PDB entry 8WA1 | electron microscopy, 2.80 A resolution | chains I and M of the 23 polymer chains in the assembly

# Chain I
Name: Fructokinase-like 1, chloroplastic
Source organism: Nicotiana tabacum
UniProt: A0A1S4CE74 (A0A1S4CE74_TOBAC); numbering as in UniProt (aligned over 1-486)
Chain sequence (486 residues; each row starts with the number of its first residue):
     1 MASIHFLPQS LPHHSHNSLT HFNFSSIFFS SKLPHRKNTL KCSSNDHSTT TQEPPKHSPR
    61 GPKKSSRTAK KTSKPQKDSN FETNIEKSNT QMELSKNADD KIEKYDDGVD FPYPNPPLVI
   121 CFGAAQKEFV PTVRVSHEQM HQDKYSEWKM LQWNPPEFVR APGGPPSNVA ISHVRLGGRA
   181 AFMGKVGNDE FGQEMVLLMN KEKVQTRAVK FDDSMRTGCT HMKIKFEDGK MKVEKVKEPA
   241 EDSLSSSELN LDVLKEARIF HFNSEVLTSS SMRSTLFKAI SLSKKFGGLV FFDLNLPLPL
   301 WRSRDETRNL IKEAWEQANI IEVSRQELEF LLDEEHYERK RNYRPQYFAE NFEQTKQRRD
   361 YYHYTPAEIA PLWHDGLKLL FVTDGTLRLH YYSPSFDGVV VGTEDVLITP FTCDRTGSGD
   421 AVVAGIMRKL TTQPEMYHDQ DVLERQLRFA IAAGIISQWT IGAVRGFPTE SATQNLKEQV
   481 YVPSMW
Not modelled in the structure: 1-110

# Chain M
Name: Thioredoxin-like protein CITRX1, chloroplastic
Source organism: Nicotiana tabacum
UniProt: A0A1S3YEW3 (A0A1S3YEW3_TOBAC); numbering as in UniProt (aligned over 1-178)
Chain sequence (178 residues; numbered 1 to 178; the number before each row is that of its first residue):
     1 MQAATLSFHP LAPPPQTSAC HFSSNQRKYS LFSYTCPTPR PSLLSTQTLS RKSICKPPAV
    61 ATGKYVREDY LVKKVSAKDI QELIKGERNV PLIIDFYATW CGPCILMAQE LEMLAVEYES
   121 NALIVKVDTD DEYEFARDMQ VRGLPTLYFI SPDPNKDAIR TEGLIPIQMM RDIINNDL
Not modelled in the structure: 1-62
Cystine bridges: C101-C104

# Interface between chain I and chain M
Contacting residue pairs (85):
  Q126(I) - E162(M)  hydrogen bond
  K127(I) - L164(M)
  E128(I) - P103(M)
  E128(I) - P145(M)
  E128(I) - L164(M)
  F129(I) - R142(M)
  F129(I) - G143(M)
  F129(I) - E162(M)
  F129(I) - G163(M)
  V130(I) - P103(M)  hydrophobic
  V130(I) - G143(M)
  V130(I) - L144(M)  hydrogen bond (backbone-backbone)
  V130(I) - P145(M)
  P131(I) - R142(M)
  T132(I) - W100(M)
  V133(I) - W100(M)  hydrophobic
  V133(I) - Y133(M)  hydrogen bond (backbone-side chain)
  V133(I) - L144(M)  hydrophobic
  R134(I) - W100(M)
  R134(I) - D130(M)
  R134(I) - Y133(M)
  V135(I) - Y133(M)  hydrophobic
  S136(I) - W100(M)
  S136(I) - D130(M)
  Q139(I) - D130(M)
  Q139(I) - D131(M)  hydrogen bond
  M140(I) - T99(M)
  Q142(I) - K74(M)
  Q142(I) - Y97(M)
  Q142(I) - K126(M)  hydrogen bond (backbone-side chain)
  D143(I) - Y70(M)
  D143(I) - V72(M)
  D143(I) - K126(M)  salt bridge
  K144(I) - Y70(M)
  Y145(I) - Y70(M)  hydrophobic
  Y145(I) - I105(M)
  Y145(I) - Q109(M)
  W148(I) - Y97(M)  hydrophobic
  W148(I) - T99(M)
  W148(I) - I105(M)  hydrophobic
  L151(I) - T99(M)
  Q152(I) - W100(M)  hydrogen bond (side chain-backbone)
  Q152(I) - G102(M)
  F158(I) - W100(M)  hydrophobic
  F191(I) - L164(M)
  F191(I) - I165(M)  hydrophobic
  F191(I) - M169(M)  hydrophobic
  R216(I) - I173(M)
  R216(I) - D177(M)  salt bridge
  T217(I) - M169(M)
  G218(I) - R160(M)
  G218(I) - T161(M)
  G218(I) - E162(M)
  C219(I) - I159(M)  hydrophobic
  C219(I) - R160(M)
  T220(I) - A158(M)
  T220(I) - I159(M)
  T220(I) - R160(M)  hydrogen bond (backbone-backbone)
  H221(I) - A158(M)
  H221(I) - I159(M)
  M222(I) - Q140(M)
  M222(I) - Y148(M)  hydrogen bond
  M222(I) - D157(M)
  M222(I) - A158(M)  hydrogen bond (backbone-backbone)
  M222(I) - R160(M)
  K223(I) - D157(M)
  I224(I) - I84(M)  hydrophobic
  F226(I) - K85(M)
  K230(I) - Q81(M)
  K230(I) - I84(M)
  K230(I) - D138(M)
  K230(I) - M139(M)
  K232(I) - Q140(M)  hydrogen bond (backbone-side chain)
  E234(I) - Q140(M)
  K235(I) - D157(M)
  E241(I) - R142(M)  salt bridge
  E241(I) - E162(M)
  E265(I) - R142(M)  salt bridge
  L298(I) - Y133(M)
  L298(I) - R137(M)
  L298(I) - V141(M)
  L298(I) - R142(M)  hydrogen bond (backbone-backbone)
  W301(I) - Y133(M)
  R302(I) - R137(M)
  D414(I) - G102(M)
Also at the interface, not in a pair above, chain I (52 interface residues in all): E138, H141, P156, V159, E194, V233, T268, P297, P299, T416
Also at the interface, not in a pair above, chain M (46 interface residues in all): C101, C104, D128, T129, F135, T146, P166

# Summary
Chain I and chain M form an interface of 52 and 46 residues respectively, with 11 hydrogen bonds and 4 salt
bridges. Among the polar pairs are D143(I)-K126(M), R216(I)-D177(M) and E241(I)-R142(M).
Here chain I is Fructokinase-like 1, chloroplastic and chain M is Thioredoxin-like protein CITRX1,
chloroplastic, both from Nicotiana tabacum. Entry 8WA1 (The cryo-EM structure of the Nicotiana tabacum
PEP-PAP-TEC2) was determined by electron microscopy together with 8W9Z and 8WA0 from the same study.
